Entry 8C3C (X-ray diffraction, 1.60 A resolution); this record covers chains A and B.

== Chain A ==
Name: 14-3-3 protein sigma
Organism: Homo sapiens
UniProtKB: P31947 (1433S_HUMAN); residues 1-231 here = UniProt positions 1-231
Amino-acid sequence (236 residues; numbered -4 to 231; the number before each row is that of its first residue; numbers below 1 keep their minus sign (Gly-4 is residue -4)):
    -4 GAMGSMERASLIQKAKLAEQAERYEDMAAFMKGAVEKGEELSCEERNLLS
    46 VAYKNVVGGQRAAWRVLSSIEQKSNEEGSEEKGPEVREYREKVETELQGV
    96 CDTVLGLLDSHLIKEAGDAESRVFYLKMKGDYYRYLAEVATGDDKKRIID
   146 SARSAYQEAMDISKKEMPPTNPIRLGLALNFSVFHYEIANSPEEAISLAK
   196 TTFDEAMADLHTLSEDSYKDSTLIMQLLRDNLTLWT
Not modelled in the structure: 72-73
Construct notes: expression tag (-4 to 0)
Modified residues: Cys38 (S-hydroxycysteine; CSO)
Curated features (UniProtKB/Swiss-Prot):
  - site (Interaction with phosphoserine on interacting protein): Arg56, Arg129
  - modified residue (Phosphoserine): Ser5, Ser74
Ion coordination: Mg2+: Glu35, Glu110, Glu188
Ligand contacts: fusicoccin (FSC): Glu14, Asn42, Leu43, Ser45, Val46, Lys49, Phe119, Lys122, Met123, Pro167, Ile168, Gly171, Asp215, Leu218, Ile219

== Chain B ==
Name: Peptidyl-prolyl cis-trans isomerase NIMA-interacting 1
Notes: EC 5.2.1.8
UniProtKB: Q13526 (PIN1_HUMAN); residues 61-77 here = UniProt positions 61-77
Amino-acid sequence (17 residues; each row starts with the number of its first residue):
    61 LVKHSQSRRPSSWRQEK
Not modelled in the structure: 61-68, 74-77
Modified residues: Ser72 (phosphoserine; SEP)
Curated features (UniProtKB/Swiss-Prot):
  - modified residue: Ser71 (Phosphoserine)
  - mutagenesis: Lys63 (K63A: Loss of peptidyl-prolyl cis/trans isomerase activity. No effect on the interaction with IRAK3/IRAK-M. Abolishes IL33-mediated increase of IRAK3/IRAK-M protein levels), Ser71 (S71D/E: Loss of peptidyl-prolyl cis/trans isomerase activity, nuclear localization and cellular function)

== Interface between chain A and chain B ==
Residue-residue contacts (16):
  Lys49(A) - Trp73(B)
  Arg56(A) - Ser72(B)
  Arg129(A) - Ser72(B)
  Tyr130(A) - Ser72(B)
  Leu174(A) - Ser71(B)
  Leu174(A) - Ser72(B)
  Leu174(A) - Trp73(B)
  Asn175(A) - Ser72(B)
  Asn175(A) - Trp73(B)  hydrogen bond (side chain-backbone)
  Val178(A) - Ser71(B)
  Glu182(A) - Pro70(B)
  Asn226(A) - Pro70(B)
  Asn226(A) - Ser71(B)  hydrogen bond (side chain-backbone)
  Leu229(A) - Arg69(B)
  Leu229(A) - Pro70(B)  hydrophobic
  Trp230(A) - Pro70(B)  hydrophobic
Interface residues without a listed pair, chain A (13 interface residues in all): Gly171, Leu222

== Summary ==
Chain A and chain B form an interface of 13 and 5 residues respectively; the contacts include 2 hydrogen
bonds. Polar pairs include Asn175(A)-Trp73(B) and Asn226(A)-Ser71(B). Ligands of chain A: fusicoccin. UniProt
lists 2 mutagenesis sites on chain B.
Here chain A is 14-3-3 protein sigma (Homo sapiens) and chain B is Peptidyl-prolyl cis-trans isomerase
NIMA-interacting 1. Entry 8C3C (14-3-3 sigma with Pin1 binding site pS72 and bound Fusicoccin A) was
determined by X-ray diffraction (same publication as 8C2G).
